Entry 6UT7 (electron microscopy, 4.26 A resolution (low resolution: residue-level contacts below are approximate; hydrogen-bond / salt-bridge calls are withheld)); this record covers chains F and G of the 14 polymer chains in the assembly.

== Chain F ==
Name: GTPase subunit of restriction endonuclease
From: Thermococcus gammatolerans
UniProtKB: C5A3Z3 (C5A3Z3_THEGJ); residue numbers follow UniProt; this construct covers 186-613
Amino-acid sequence (428 residues; row label = number of the first residue in the row):
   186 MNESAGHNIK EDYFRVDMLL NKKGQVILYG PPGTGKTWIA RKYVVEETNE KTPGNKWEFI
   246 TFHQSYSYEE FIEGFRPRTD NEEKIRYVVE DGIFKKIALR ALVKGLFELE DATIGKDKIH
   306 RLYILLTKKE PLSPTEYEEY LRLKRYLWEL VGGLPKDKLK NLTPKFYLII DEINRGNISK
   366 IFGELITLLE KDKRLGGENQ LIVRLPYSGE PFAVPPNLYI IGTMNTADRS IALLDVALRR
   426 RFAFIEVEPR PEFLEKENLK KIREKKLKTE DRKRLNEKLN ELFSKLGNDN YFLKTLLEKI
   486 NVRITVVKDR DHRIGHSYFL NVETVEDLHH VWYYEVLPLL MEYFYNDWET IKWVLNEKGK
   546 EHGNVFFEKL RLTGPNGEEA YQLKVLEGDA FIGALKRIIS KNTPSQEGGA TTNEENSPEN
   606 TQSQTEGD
Not modelled in the structure: 186-192, 585-613
Bound ions: Mg2+: T222 (together with GDP)
Ligand contacts:
  - GDP (guanosine-5'-diphosphate): I194, P216, P217, G218, T219, G220, K221, T222, W223, N410, F438, I447, K451, H501, S502, L505
  - GTP-gamma-S (GSP; 5'-guanosine-diphosphate-monothiophosphate): E375, D377, K378, N384, V421, A422, R425, R426
From the paper describing this entry:
  - mutagenesis - R360A, R414A, D420A, R424A, E527A, Y530A: increased catalytic activity
  - mutagenesis - K221A, T222A, D356A, N410A, D413A, R425A, R426A: decreased catalytic activity
  - mutagenesis - W223A, D356A, R425A, R426A: decreased stability
  - mutagenesis - W223A: abolished catalytic activity
  - mutagenesis - N410A, D413A: abolished catalytic activity with McrBC 5-methylcytosine restriction system component (chain G)
  - mutagenesis - E375A, D377A, K378A: unchanged catalytic activity

== Chain G ==
Name: McrBC 5-methylcytosine restriction system component
From: Thermococcus gammatolerans
UniProtKB: C5A3Z2 (C5A3Z2_THEGJ); numbering as in UniProt (aligned over 1-458)
Amino-acid sequence (458 residues; row label = number of the first residue in the row):
     1 MPRLTTITLY EHDEKRYRDI AGDKKAIQDA LIKLNKQFKK DFKKLDRSED NSDTEDTIDE
    61 SKGVVEVYAN KIKARHYVGF AAVDNVFLQI LPKVFKPKKE QTQETQEDTW EPILAFIRML
   121 DMAYGLKIKD HDLAYLQGRN LRPNLYEVFI YLFAKSLWSE VQRGYHREYV EVHREEKFLR
   181 GKLLMSRQIR KLPHQLNTFS VEVHELIEDN LLNRIFYASV REALRRTTWG LNRKLLGELM
   241 LAFDGITPIH LRTEHFERVH FTRLNERFRR PFELAKLLFM PASGKGRSRE VSGFFVDMNK
   301 LFERFIERVL VRNLPPEYKL FYQESYPFLK NQNGSSQKPD YVVRKGNTPV VVLDAKYREL
   361 KERIPSSDML RQLYVYSRIW GYKTSHENDS KPPAVIVIPS SSTYNQGLPD KPLEFEFFDE
   421 RKLFIVAYNM DYVKTGAIFK ADKNFRRSLN NIIGKLNT
Not modelled in the structure: 1-4, 99-106, 281-289, 329-334, 381-392, 454-458
From the paper describing this entry:
  - mutagenesis - R263A: abolished catalytic activity
  - mutagenesis - R263K: decreased catalytic activity on stimulatory effect
  - catalytic residues: D340, D354, K356 (proposed by the authors, not directly observed)

== Chain F / chain G interface ==
Residue-residue contacts - 35 pairs, chain F then chain G:
  S252(F) with R180(G)
  E254(F) with F178(G); L179(G); R180(G)
  E255(F) with K177(G); F178(G)
  F260(F) with F178(G); L179(G); F199(G)
  R261(F) with F178(G)
  P262(F) with K177(G); N197(G); F199(G)
  I270(F) with L196(G); N197(G)
  Y272(F) with L196(G); F199(G)
  R360(F) with D244(G)
  N362(F) with E208(G)
  Y392(F) with L179(G); R180(G)
  A412(F) with L241(G)
  R414(F) with D244(G)
  S415(F) with L241(G)
  V491(F) with K234(G)
  V492(F) with K234(G)
  K493(F) with G237(G)
  D494(F) with E238(G)
  H497(F) with L241(G)
  Y530(F) with L224(G); G237(G); M240(G); L241(G)
  D532(F) with R233(G)
  N561(F) with D84(G)
Interface residues without a listed pair, chain F (27 interface residues in all): G259, D413, I416, A417, T535
Interface residues without a listed pair, chain G (19 interface residues in all): N85, Q162

== In short ==
27 residues of chain F face 19 of chain G across their interface. Bound to chain F: GTP-gamma-S and GDP. The
paper reports catalytic residues D340(G), D354(G) and K356(G); K221A, T222A and D356A of chain F, among
others, reduce catalytic activity; 19 substitutions were tested in all.
Here chain F is GTPase subunit of restriction endonuclease and chain G is McrBC 5-methylcytosine restriction
system component, both from Thermococcus gammatolerans. Entry 6UT7 (Fitted model for the tetradecameric
assembly of Thermococcus gammatolerans McrB AAA+ hexamers with bound McrC) was determined by electron
microscopy together with 6UT3, 6UT4, 6UT5, 6UT6 and 6UT8 from the same study.
